Entry 6CVB (electron microscopy, 2.43 A resolution); this record covers chains C and D of the 4 polymer chains in the assembly.

[Chain C]
Protein: viral protein 2
Source organism: Enterovirus D68
Reference sequence: A0A097ZN88 (A0A097ZN88_9ENTO); numbering as in UniProt (aligned over 1-248)
Amino-acid sequence (248 residues; numbered 1 to 248; the number before each row is that of its first residue):
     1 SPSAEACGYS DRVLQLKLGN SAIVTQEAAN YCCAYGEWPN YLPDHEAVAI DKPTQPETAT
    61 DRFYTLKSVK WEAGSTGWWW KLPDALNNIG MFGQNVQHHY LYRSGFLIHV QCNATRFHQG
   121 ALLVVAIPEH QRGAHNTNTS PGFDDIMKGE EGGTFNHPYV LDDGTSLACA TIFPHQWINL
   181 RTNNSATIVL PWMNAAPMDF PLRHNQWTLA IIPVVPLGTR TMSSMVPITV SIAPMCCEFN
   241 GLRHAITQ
Unresolved in the structure: 1-9, 247-248
Construct notes: conflict Arg116 (Lys in A0A097ZN88)

[Chain D]
Protein: viral protein 4
Source organism: Enterovirus D68
Reference sequence: A0A0P0DH17 (A0A0P0DH17_9ENTO); residues 1-68 here correspond to UniProt positions 2-69 (UniProt number = residue number + 1)
Amino-acid sequence (68 residues; numbered 1 to 68; the number before each row is that of its first residue):
     1 GAQVTRQQTG THENANIATN GSHITYNQIN FYKDSYAASA SKQDFSQDPS KFTEPVVEGL
    61 KAGAPVLK
Unresolved in the structure: 1-28, 59-68

[Interface between chain C and chain D]
Contacting residue pairs (12; chain C residue first):
  Ser10(C) with Glu58(D), hydrogen bond
  Asp11(C) with Glu58(D)
  Asn30(C) with Val56(D); Val57(D), hydrogen bond (side chain-backbone); Glu58(D), hydrogen bond (side chain-backbone)
  Tyr31(C) with Pro55(D); Val56(D); Val57(D), hydrogen bond (backbone-backbone)
  Cys32(C) with Pro55(D)
  Cys33(C) with Pro55(D), hydrogen bond (backbone-backbone)
  Tyr35(C) with Lys51(D); Phe52(D), hydrophobic
Also at the interface, not in a pair above, chain C (9 interface residues in all): Gly36, Ile172

[In short]
Chain C and chain D form an interface of 9 and 6 residues respectively, with 5 hydrogen bonds. Among the polar
pairs are Ser10(C)-Glu58(D), Asn30(C)-Val57(D) and Asn30(C)-Glu58(D).
Here chain C is viral protein 2 and chain D is viral protein 4, both from Enterovirus D68. Entry 6CVB (CryoEM
structure of human enterovirus D68 in complex with 6'-sialyl-N-acetyllactosamine) was determined by electron
microscopy together with 6CV1, 6CV2, 6CV3, 6CV4 and 6CV5 from the same study.
